8Z8M - chains B and E of the 6 polymer chains in the assembly; structure by X-ray diffraction, 2.59 A resolution.

== Chain B ==
Molecule: Tnf30:vhh
Source organism: Homo sapiens
Notes: antibody fragment or engineered binder
Amino-acid sequence (123 residues; numbered 1 to 123; the number before each row is that of its first residue):
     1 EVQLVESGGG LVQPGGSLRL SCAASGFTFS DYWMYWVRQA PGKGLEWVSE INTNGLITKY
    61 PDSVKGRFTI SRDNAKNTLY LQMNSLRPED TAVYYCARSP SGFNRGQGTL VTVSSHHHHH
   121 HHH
Not modelled in the structure: 118-123
Disulfide bonds: C22-C96

== Chain E ==
Molecule: Tumor necrosis factor
Source organism: Homo sapiens
UniProtKB: P01375 (TNFA_HUMAN); residues 1-157 here correspond to UniProt positions 77-233 (UniProt number = residue number + 76)
Amino-acid sequence (157 residues; numbered 1 to 157; the number before each row is that of its first residue):
     1 VRSSSRTPSD KPVAHVVANP QAEGQLQWLN RRANALLANG VELRDNQLVV PSEGLYLIYS
    61 QVLFKGQGCP STHVLLTHTI SRIAVSYQTK VNLLSAIKSP CQRETPEGAE AKPWYEPIYL
   121 GGVFQLEKGD RLSAEINRPD YLDFAESGQV YFGIIAL
Not modelled in the structure: 1-8, 106-109
Swiss-Prot annotation at these positions:
  - glycosylation: S4 (O-linked (GalNAc...) serine)
Disulfide bonds: C69-C101

== Chain B / chain E interface ==
Pairs across the interface - 7 pairs, chain B then chain E:
  S30(B) - E146(E)
  S30(B) - S147(E)
  D31(B) - R31(E)  salt bridge
  D31(B) - S147(E)
  T53(B) - E146(E)
  N54(B) - E146(E)
  N74(B) - E146(E)  hydrogen bond
Other interface residues (no listed pair), chain B (6 interface residues in all): T28
Other interface residues (no listed pair), chain E (4 interface residues in all): A145

== Summary ==
Chain B and chain E form an interface of 6 and 4 residues respectively; the contacts include 1 hydrogen bond
and 1 salt bridge. Polar pairs include D31(B)-R31(E) and N74(B)-E146(E).
Here chain B is Tnf30:vhh and chain E is Tumor necrosis factor, both from Homo sapiens. Entry 8Z8M (Crystal
structure of human TNF alpha in complex with TNF30(VHH) domain of ozoralizumab) was determined by X-ray
diffraction together with 8Z8V from the same study.
